2R7Z - chains D and G of the 15 polymer chains in the assembly; structure by X-ray diffraction, 3.80 A resolution.

== Chain D ==
Molecule: DNA-directed RNA polymerase II subunit RPB4
From: Saccharomyces cerevisiae
Notes: EC 2.7.7.6
Reference sequence: P20433 (RPB4_YEAST); residues 1-221 here = UniProt positions 1-221
Amino-acid sequence (221 residues; each row starts with the number of its first residue):
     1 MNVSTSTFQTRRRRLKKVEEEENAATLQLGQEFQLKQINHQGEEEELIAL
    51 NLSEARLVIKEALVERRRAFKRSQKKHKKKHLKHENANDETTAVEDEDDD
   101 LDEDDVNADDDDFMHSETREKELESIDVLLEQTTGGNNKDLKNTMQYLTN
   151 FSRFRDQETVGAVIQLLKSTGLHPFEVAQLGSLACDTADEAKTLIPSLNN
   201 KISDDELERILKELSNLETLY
Unresolved in the structure: 1-3, 77-117
Swiss-Prot annotation at these positions:
  - modified residue: Met1 (N-acetylmethionine), Thr91 (Phosphothreonine), Thr92 (Phosphothreonine)

== Chain G ==
Molecule: DNA-directed RNA polymerase II subunit RPB7
From: Saccharomyces cerevisiae
Notes: EC 2.7.7.6
Reference sequence: P34087 (RPB7_YEAST); residue numbers follow UniProt; this construct covers 1-171
Amino-acid sequence (171 residues; each row starts with the number of its first residue):
     1 MFFIKDLSLNITLHPSFFGPRMKQYLKTKLLEEVEGSCTGKFGYILCVLD
    51 YDNIDIQRGRILPTDGSAEFNVKYRAVVFKPFKGEVVDGTVVSCSQHGFE
   101 VQVGPMKVFVTKHLMPQDLTFNAGSNPPSYQSSEDVITIKSRIRVKIEGC
   151 ISQVSSIHAIGSIKEDYLGAI
Swiss-Prot annotation at these positions:
  - mutagenesis: Val108 to His113 (Lowers nucleic-acid binding of RPB4-RPB7 by 10-fold; no effect on association with Pol II core complex; abolishes transcriptional activity of Pol II), Ile151 to His158 (No effect on nucleic-acid binding of RPB4-RPB7 and on association with Pol II core complex; abolishes transcriptional activity of Pol II)

== How chain D and chain G interact ==
Residue-residue contacts (75; chain D residue first):
  Ser4(D) with Leu9(G)
  Thr5(D) with Ser8(G); Leu9(G); Phe42(G); Tyr74(G)
  Ser6(D) with Ser8(G), hydrogen bond
  Thr7(D) with Lys5(G); Phe42(G)
  Phe8(D) with Asp6(G); Lys73(G)
  Asn23(D) with Lys83(G)
  Ala24(D) with Lys83(G)
  Ala25(D) with Lys83(G), hydrogen bond (backbone-backbone); Gly84(G)
  Leu29(D) with Phe82(G), hydrophobic
  Glu32(D) with Lys5(G), hydrogen bond (backbone-side chain); Lys41(G); Phe42(G)
  Phe33(D) with Lys80(G)
  Gln37(D) with Lys5(G), hydrogen bond
  Ile38(D) with Asp6(G)
  Asn39(D) with Asp6(G); Arg75(G)
  His40(D) with Lys73(G)
  Glu45(D) with Arg75(G), salt bridge
  Leu47(D) with Phe3(G), hydrophobic
  Ile48(D) with Phe2(G); Phe3(G); Ile4(G), hydrophobic
  Leu50(D) with Phe2(G), hydrogen bond (backbone-backbone); Ile4(G), hydrophobic
  Ala62(D) with Leu49(G), hydrophobic; Asp50(G)
  Leu63(D) with Cys47(G), hydrophobic
  Arg66(D) with Glu35(G), salt bridge; Cys47(G); Val48(G), hydrogen bond (side chain-backbone); Tyr51(G)
  Ala69(D) with Asp52(G)
  Asn138(D) with Glu35(G), hydrogen bond (side chain-backbone); Gly36(G); Leu46(G)
  Asp140(D) with Gly36(G); Tyr44(G); Pro105(G)
  Leu141(D) with Leu46(G)
  Asn143(D) with Gln102(G)
  Thr144(D) with Phe2(G); Leu46(G); Pro105(G)
  Tyr147(D) with Val87(G); Asp88(G), hydrogen bond (side chain-backbone); Gly89(G); Gln102(G); Val103(G), hydrophobic; Gly104(G)
  Asn150(D) with Arg142(G), hydrogen bond
  Phe151(D) with Asp88(G); Gly89(G); Thr90(G)
  Phe175(D) with Met1(G), hydrophobic; Glu85(G)
  Ala178(D) with Met1(G)
  Gln179(D) with Met1(G); Val86(G)
  Leu183(D) with Val86(G); Asp88(G); Arg144(G)
  Ala184(D) with Arg144(G)
  Asp189(D) with Tyr167(G)
  Glu190(D) with Tyr167(G)
  Thr193(D) with Tyr167(G)
  Leu194(D) with Val86(G); Arg144(G); Tyr167(G)
Interface residues without a listed pair, chain D (49 interface residues in all): Gly30, Ala49, Leu52, Ala55, Val58, Phe70, Arg72, Ser73, Leu148
Interface residues without a listed pair, chain G (46 interface residues in all): Leu7, Gln24, Leu31, Val77, Asp166, Leu168

== In short ==
Chain D and chain G form an interface of 49 and 46 residues respectively, with 9 hydrogen bonds and 2 salt
bridges. Polar pairs include Glu45(D)-Arg75(G), Arg66(D)-Glu35(G) and Ser6(D)-Ser8(G). Curated annotation
(UniProt) lists 14 mutagenesis sites on chain G.
Here chain D is DNA-directed RNA polymerase II subunit RPB4 and chain G is DNA-directed RNA polymerase II
subunit RPB7, both from Saccharomyces cerevisiae. Entry 2R7Z (Cisplatin lesion containing RNA polymerase II
elongation complex) was determined by X-ray diffraction.
